1SL1 - chains A and B of the 4 polymer chains in the assembly; structure by X-ray diffraction, 2.20 A resolution.

== Chain A ==
Protein: DNA polymerase
From: Enterobacteria phage T7
Notes: EC 2.7.7.7; engineered mutation(s): DEL(118-123)
UniProt: P00581 (DPOL_BPT7); numbering as in UniProt; present here: 1-117, 124-704
Chain sequence (698 residues; numbered 1 to 704; 6 numbers in that range are skipped by the numbering (no residue carries them; nothing is unmodelled there); the number before each row is that of its first residue):
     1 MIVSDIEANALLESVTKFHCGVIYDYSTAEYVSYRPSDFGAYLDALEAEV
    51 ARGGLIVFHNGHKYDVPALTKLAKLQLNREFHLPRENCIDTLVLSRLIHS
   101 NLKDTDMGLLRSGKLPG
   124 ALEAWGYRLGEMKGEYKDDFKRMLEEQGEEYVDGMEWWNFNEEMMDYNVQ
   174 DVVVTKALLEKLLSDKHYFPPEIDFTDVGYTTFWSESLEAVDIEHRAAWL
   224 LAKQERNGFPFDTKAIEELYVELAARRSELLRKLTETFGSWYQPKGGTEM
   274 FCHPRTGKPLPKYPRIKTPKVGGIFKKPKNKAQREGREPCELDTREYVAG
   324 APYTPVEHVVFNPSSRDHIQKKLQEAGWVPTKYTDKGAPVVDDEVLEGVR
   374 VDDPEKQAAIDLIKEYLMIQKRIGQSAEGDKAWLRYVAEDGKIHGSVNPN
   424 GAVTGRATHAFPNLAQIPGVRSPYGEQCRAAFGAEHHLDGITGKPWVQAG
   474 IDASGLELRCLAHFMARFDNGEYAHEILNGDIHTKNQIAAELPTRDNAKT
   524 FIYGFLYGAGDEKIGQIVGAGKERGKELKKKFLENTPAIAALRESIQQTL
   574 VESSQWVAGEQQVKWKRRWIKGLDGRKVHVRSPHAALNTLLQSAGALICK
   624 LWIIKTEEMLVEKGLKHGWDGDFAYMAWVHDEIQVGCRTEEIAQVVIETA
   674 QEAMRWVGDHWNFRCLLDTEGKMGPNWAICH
Disordered / not traced: 302-310, 576-586
Ion coordination: Mg2+ near Asp5 (its only coordinating residue here)
Curated features (UniProtKB/Swiss-Prot):
  - binding site (Mg(2+)): Asp5, Glu7, Asp174, Asp475, Ala476, Asp654
  - binding site (substrate): His506, Arg518, Lys522, Tyr526

== Chain B ==
Protein: Thioredoxin 1
From: Escherichia coli
UniProt: P0AA25 (THIO_ECOLI); residues 1-108 here = UniProt positions 1-108
Chain sequence (108 residues; each row starts with the number of its first residue):
     1 SDKIIHLTDDSFDTDVLKADGAILVDFWAEWCGPCKMIAPILDEIADEYQ
    51 GKLTVAKLNIDQNPGTAPKYGIRGIPTLLLFKNGEVAATKVGALSKGQLK
   101 EFLDANLA
Disordered / not traced: 1-2, 108

== Interface between chain A and chain B ==
Pairs across the interface (46; chain A residue first):
  Ser263(A) with Pro64(B)
  Tyr265(A) with Trp31(B); Ile60(B), hydrophobic; Ala67(B); Pro68(B); Gly71(B), hydrogen bond (side chain-backbone); Ile72(B)
  Pro267(A) with Trp31(B)
  Phe274(A) with Gly33(B); Pro34(B); Met37(B), hydrophobic
  Pro277(A) with Met37(B), hydrophobic
  Tyr286(A) with Trp31(B); Gly33(B)
  Pro287(A) with Trp31(B)
  Ile289(A) with Pro34(B), hydrophobic
  Gly296(A) with Lys90(B), hydrogen bond (backbone-side chain)
  Ile297(A) with Gln98(B); Glu101(B); Phe102(B), hydrophobic
  Asp316(A) with Lys90(B)
  Arg318(A) with Thr89(B); Lys90(B), hydrogen bond (backbone-side chain)
  Glu319(A) with Thr89(B); Lys90(B); Val91(B), hydrogen bond (backbone-backbone)
  Tyr320(A) with Lys90(B), hydrogen bond (backbone-side chain); Val91(B)
  Val321(A) with Leu94(B), hydrophobic; Gln98(B)
  Ala324(A) with Ala93(B); Leu94(B), hydrophobic
  Pro325(A) with Pro34(B); Gly92(B); Ala93(B), hydrogen bond (backbone-backbone)
  Tyr326(A) with Pro34(B), hydrophobic; Ile75(B); Gly92(B)
  Thr327(A) with Cys32(B), hydrogen bond; Pro34(B); Gly74(B); Ile75(B), hydrogen bond (backbone-backbone)
  Pro328(A) with Arg73(B)
  Val329(A) with Arg73(B), hydrogen bond (backbone-backbone); Gly74(B)
  His331(A) with Pro68(B)
Other interface residues (no listed pair), chain A (23 interface residues in all): Ala322

== Overview ==
Chain A and chain B each contribute 23 residues to their interface, with 9 hydrogen bonds. Polar contacts
include Tyr265(A)-Gly71(B), Gly296(A)-Lys90(B) and Arg318(A)-Lys90(B). Curated annotation (UniProt) lists 6
Mg2+-binding residues and 4 substrate-binding residues on chain A.
Here chain A is DNA polymerase (Enterobacteria phage T7) and chain B is Thioredoxin 1 (Escherichia coli).
Entry 1SL1 (Binary 5' complex of T7 DNA polymerase with a DNA primer/template containing a cis-syn thymine
dimer ...) was determined by X-ray diffraction, deposited together with 1SKS, 1SKW, 1SL0 and 1SL2.
